Entry 1BSJ (X-ray diffraction, 3.00 A resolution); this record covers chain A.

Chain A:
Protein: Protein (PEPTIDE deformylase)
Source organism: Escherichia coli
Notes: EC 3.5.1.27
UniProtKB: P0A6K3 (DEF_ECOLI); residues 1-168 here correspond to UniProt positions 2-169 (UniProt number = residue number + 1)
Chain sequence (168 residues; numbered 1 to 168; the number before each row is that of its first residue):
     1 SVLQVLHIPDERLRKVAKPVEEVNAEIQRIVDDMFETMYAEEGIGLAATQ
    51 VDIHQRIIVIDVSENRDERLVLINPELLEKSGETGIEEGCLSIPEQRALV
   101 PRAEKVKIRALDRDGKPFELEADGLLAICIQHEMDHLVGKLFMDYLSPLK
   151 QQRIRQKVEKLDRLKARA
Not modelled in the structure: 167-168
Ion coordination: Co2+: C90, H132, H136 (together with MLN)
Small-molecule neighbours: MLN ((S)-2-(phosphonoxy)caproyl-L-leucyl-P-nitroanilide): E41, E42, G43, I44, G45, Q50, I86, E87, E88, G89, C90, L91, R97, L125, C129, H132, E133, H136

In short:
Bound to chain A: compound MLN. C90, H132 and H136 coordinate Co2+.
Chain A is Protein (PEPTIDE deformylase) (Escherichia coli); the structure, Cobalt deformylase inhibitor
complex from e.coli, was determined by X-ray diffraction (same publication as 1BSK).
